PDB entry 7ZRV | electron microscopy, 2.80 A resolution | chains C and E of the 5 polymer chains in the assembly

# Chain C
Molecule: Spike glycoprotein, Envelope glycoprotein
Organism: Severe acute respiratory syndrome coronavirus 2
UniProt: chimeric construct of P0DTC2, M1E1E4: residues 4-1208 from P0DTC2 (SPIKE_SARS2) positions 1-1205 (UniProt number = residue number - 3); residues 1211-1240 from M1E1E4 positions 1-30 (UniProt number = residue number - 1210)
Sequence (1285 residues; numbered 4 to 1288; the number before each row is that of its first residue):
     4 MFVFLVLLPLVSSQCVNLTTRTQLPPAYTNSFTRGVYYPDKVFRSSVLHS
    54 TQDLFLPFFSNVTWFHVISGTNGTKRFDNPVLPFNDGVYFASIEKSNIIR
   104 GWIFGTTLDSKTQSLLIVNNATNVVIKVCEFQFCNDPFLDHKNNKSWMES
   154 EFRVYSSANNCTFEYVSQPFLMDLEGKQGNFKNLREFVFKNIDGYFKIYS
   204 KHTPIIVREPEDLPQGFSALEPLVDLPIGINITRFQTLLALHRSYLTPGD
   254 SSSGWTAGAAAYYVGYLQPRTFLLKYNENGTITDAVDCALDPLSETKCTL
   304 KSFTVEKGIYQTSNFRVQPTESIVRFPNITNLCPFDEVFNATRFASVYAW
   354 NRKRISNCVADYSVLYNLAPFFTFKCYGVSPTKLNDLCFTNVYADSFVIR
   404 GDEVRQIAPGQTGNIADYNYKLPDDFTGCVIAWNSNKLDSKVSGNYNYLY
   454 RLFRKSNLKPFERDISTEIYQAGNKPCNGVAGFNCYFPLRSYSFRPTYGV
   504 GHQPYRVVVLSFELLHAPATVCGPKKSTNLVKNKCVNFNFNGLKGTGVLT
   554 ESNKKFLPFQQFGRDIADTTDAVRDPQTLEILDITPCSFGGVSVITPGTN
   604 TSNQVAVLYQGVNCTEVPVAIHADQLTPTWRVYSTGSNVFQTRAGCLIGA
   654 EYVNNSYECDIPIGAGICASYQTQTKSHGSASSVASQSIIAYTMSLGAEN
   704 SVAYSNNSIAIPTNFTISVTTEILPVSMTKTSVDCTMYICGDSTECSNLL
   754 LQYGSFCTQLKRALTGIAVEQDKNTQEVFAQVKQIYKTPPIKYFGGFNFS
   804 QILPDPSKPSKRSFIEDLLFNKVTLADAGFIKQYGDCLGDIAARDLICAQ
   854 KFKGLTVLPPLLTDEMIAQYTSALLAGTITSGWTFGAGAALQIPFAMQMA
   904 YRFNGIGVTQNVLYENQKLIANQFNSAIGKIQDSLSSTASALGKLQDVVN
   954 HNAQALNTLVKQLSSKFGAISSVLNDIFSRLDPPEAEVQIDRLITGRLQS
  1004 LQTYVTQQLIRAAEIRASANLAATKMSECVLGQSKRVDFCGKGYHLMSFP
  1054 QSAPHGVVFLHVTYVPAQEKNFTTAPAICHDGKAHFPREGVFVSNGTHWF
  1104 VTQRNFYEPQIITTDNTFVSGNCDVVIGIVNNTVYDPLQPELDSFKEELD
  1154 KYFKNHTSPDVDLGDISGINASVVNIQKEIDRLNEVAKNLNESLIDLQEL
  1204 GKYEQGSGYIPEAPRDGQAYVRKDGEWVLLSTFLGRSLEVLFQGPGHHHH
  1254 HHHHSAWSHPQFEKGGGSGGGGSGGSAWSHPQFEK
Unresolved in the structure: 4-21, 150, 249-255, 677-688, 842-847, 1148-1288
Construct notes: conflict Val70 (Ala67 in P0DTC2), Ile96 (Thr95 in P0DTC2), Asp143 (Tyr145 in P0DTC2), 36 further conflict positions vs the reference (M1E1E4) not listed; insertion (209-210); linker (1209-1210); expression tag (1241-1288)
Swiss-Prot annotation at these positions:
  - glycosylation (N-linked (GlcNAc...) asparagine): Asn20 (complex), Asn64 (hybrid), Asn334 (complex), Asn606 (hybrid)
Cystine bridges: Cys132-Cys164, Cys291-Cys301, Cys336-Cys361, Cys379-Cys432, Cys391-Cys525, Cys480-Cys488, Cys538-Cys590, Cys617-Cys649, Cys662-Cys671, Cys738-Cys760, Cys743-Cys749, Cys840-Cys851, Cys1032-Cys1043, Cys1082-Cys1126
Glycans and other covalent adducts: N-acetylglucosamine (NAG) linked to Asn126, Asn162, Asn234, Asn282, Asn331, Asn343, Asn603, Asn657, Asn709, Asn717, Asn801, Asn1074, Asn1098, Asn1134

# Chain E
Molecule: de novo designed binder
Organism: Drosophila melanogaster
Sequence (79 residues; row label = number of the first residue in the row; numbers below 1 keep their minus sign (Glu-5 is residue -5)):
    -5 ETGASSTNMLEALQQRLQFYHGQVARAALENNSGKARRFGRIVKQYEDAI
    45 KLYKAGKPVPYDELPVPPGFGGSENLYFQ
Unresolved in the structure: -5 to 0, 66-73

# Chain C / chain E interface
Pairs across the interface - 17 pairs, chain C then chain E:
  Ser446(C) with Arg31(E), hydrogen bond
  Tyr449(C) with Val18(E), hydrophobic; Ala22(E); Gly34(E); Lys38(E), hydrogen bond
  Leu452(C) with Ala19(E), hydrophobic
  Thr470(C) with Arg20(E)
  Ala484(C) with Phe13(E); Gly65(E), hydrogen bond (backbone-backbone)
  Gly485(C) with Phe13(E)
  Phe486(C) with Glu5(E); Gln9(E)
  Phe490(C) with Gln12(E); Arg20(E)
  Arg493(C) with His15(E)
  Ser494(C) with His15(E), hydrogen bond (backbone-side chain)
  Arg498(C) with Lys38(E)
Interface residues without a listed pair, chain C (14 interface residues in all): Phe456, Val483, Leu492
Interface residues without a listed pair, chain E (15 interface residues in all): Gly16, Phe64

# Overview
14 residues of chain C face 15 of chain E across their interface; the contacts include 4 hydrogen bonds. Polar
contacts include Ser446(C)-Arg31(E), Tyr449(C)-Lys38(E) and Ser494(C)-His15(E). Covalently linked
N-acetylglucosamine: at Asn126(C), Asn162(C), Asn234(C), Asn282(C), Asn331(C) and Asn343(C) and 8 more.
Here chain C is Spike glycoprotein, Envelope glycoprotein (Severe acute respiratory syndrome coronavirus 2)
and chain E is de novo designed binder (Drosophila melanogaster). Entry 7ZRV (cryo-EM structure of omicron
spike in complex with de novo designed binder, full map) was determined by electron microscopy together with
7XAD, 7XYQ, 7ZSD and 7ZSS from the same study.
